PDB entry 4PN1 | X-ray diffraction, 2.80 A resolution | chains A and E of the 4 polymer chains in the assembly

Chain A:
Protein: mRNA-capping enzyme subunit beta
Source organism: Schizosaccharomyces pombe
Notes: EC 3.1.3.33
UniProt: Q9P6Q6 (CET1_SCHPO); residue numbers follow UniProt; this construct covers 1-303
Amino-acid sequence (304 residues; row label = number of the first residue in the row; numbering starts at 0):
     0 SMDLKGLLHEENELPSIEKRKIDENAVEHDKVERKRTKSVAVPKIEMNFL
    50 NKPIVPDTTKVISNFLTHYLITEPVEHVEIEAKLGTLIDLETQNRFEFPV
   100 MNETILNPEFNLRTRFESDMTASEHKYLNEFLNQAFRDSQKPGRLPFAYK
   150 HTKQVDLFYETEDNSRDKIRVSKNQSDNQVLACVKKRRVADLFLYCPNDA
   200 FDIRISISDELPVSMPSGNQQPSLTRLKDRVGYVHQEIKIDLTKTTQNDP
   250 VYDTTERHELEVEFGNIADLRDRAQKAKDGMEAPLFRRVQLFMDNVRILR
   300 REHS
Unresolved in the structure: 0-42, 164-165
Differences from the reference sequence: cloning artifact (0)
What the authors report for this chain:
  - conformationally variable residues (loop rearrangement): E108 to R112
  - self-association interface (contacts with another copy of this molecule); pairs are residue here / residue on that copy: E45-R143 (salt bridge), E45-H234 (hydrogen bond), E45-Q235 (backbone contact), F48-R143 (backbone contact), F48-N294 (backbone contact), V54-R300 (backbone contact), D56-N197 (hydrogen bond), I104-N101 (backbone contact), N106-M100 (hydrophobic contact), F109-P98 (hydrophobic contact), I104, N106
  - mutagenesis - M100A, N197A, N197R: unchanged growth
  - mutagenesis - F64A, H67A, M100R: decreased growth
  - mutagenesis - F64A, H67A: decreased expression
  - mutagenesis - M100A, M100R: unchanged expression
  - mutagenesis - M100A, M100R: unchanged catalytic activity
  - mutagenesis - M100A, M100R: unchanged binding to BODIPY-Pol2-CTD-PO4
  - catalytic residues: E78, E80, R169, K185, K227, R229, D240, E260, E262 (proposed by the authors, not directly observed)
  - mutagenesis - E78A, E80A, E260A: abolished catalytic activity (citing earlier work)

Chain E:
Protein: Synthetic peptide
Amino-acid sequence (18 residues; each row starts with the number of its first residue):
     1 TPAWNSGSRTPAWNSGSK
Unresolved in the structure: 1-8, 15-18

Interface between chain A and chain E:
Pairs across the interface (11):
  V60(A) - W13(E)
  V60(A) - N14(E)
  N63(A) - W13(E)
  N63(A) - N14(E)  hydrogen bond
  F64(A) - W13(E)
  H67(A) - W13(E)
  N106(A) - R9(E)  hydrogen bond (side chain-backbone)
  N106(A) - P11(E)
  E108(A) - T10(E)
  E108(A) - P11(E)
  L191(A) - W13(E)  hydrophobic
Also at the interface, not in a pair above, chain A (10 interface residues in all): Y68, P107, F109
The authors on this interface:
  - pairs named by the authors: N106(A)-R9(E) (hydrogen bond), F109(A)-R9(E) (hydrophobic contact)
  - interface residues, chain A: V60(A), N63(A), F64(A), H67(A), N106(A), E108(A), F109(A)
  - hot spots on chain A (mutagenesis) - M100A (1.4 +/- 0.15 uM), M100R (31-fold): decreased binding to Synthetic peptide (chain E)

Summary:
10 residues of chain A face 5 of chain E across their interface, with 2 hydrogen bonds. Polar pairs include
N63(A)-N14(E) and N106(A)-R9(E). The authors report a hydrogen bond between N106(A) and R9(E); a hydrophobic
contact between F109(A) and R9(E). From the paper: catalytic residues E78(A), E80(A) and R169(A) among others;
F64A, H67A and M100R of chain A reduce growth; 9 substitutions were tested in all.
Here chain A is mRNA-capping enzyme subunit beta (Schizosaccharomyces pombe) and chain E is Synthetic peptide.
Entry 4PN1 (Structure of S. pombe Pct1 RNA triphosphatase in complex with the Spt5 CTD) was determined by
X-ray diffraction (same publication as 4PN0).
